Entry 7QRU (electron microscopy, 2.24 A resolution); this record covers chains D and A of the 8 polymer chains in the assembly.

Chain D:
Protein: Na+/H+ antiporter subunit D
From: Alkalihalophilus pseudofirmus
UniProtKB: A0A1Q9PMS5 (A0A1Q9PMS5_ALKPS); residue numbers follow UniProt; this construct covers 1-493
Chain sequence (493 residues; each row starts with the number of its first residue):
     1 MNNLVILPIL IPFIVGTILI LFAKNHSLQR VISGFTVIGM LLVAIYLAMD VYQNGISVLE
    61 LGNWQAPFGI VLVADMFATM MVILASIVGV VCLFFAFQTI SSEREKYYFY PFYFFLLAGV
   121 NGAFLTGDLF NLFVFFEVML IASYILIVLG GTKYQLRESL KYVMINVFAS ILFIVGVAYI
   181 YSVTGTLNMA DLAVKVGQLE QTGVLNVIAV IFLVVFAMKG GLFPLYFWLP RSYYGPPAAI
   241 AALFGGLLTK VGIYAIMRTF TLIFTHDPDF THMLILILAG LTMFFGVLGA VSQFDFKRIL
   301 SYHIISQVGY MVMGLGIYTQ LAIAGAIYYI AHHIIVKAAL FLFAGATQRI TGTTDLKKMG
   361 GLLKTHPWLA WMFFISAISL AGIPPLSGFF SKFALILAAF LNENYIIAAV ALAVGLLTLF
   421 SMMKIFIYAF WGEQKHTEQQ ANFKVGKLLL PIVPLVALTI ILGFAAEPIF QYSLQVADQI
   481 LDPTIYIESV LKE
Not modelled in the structure: 492-493
Sequence notes: conflict M49 (Val in A0A1Q9PMS5), I180 (Leu in A0A1Q9PMS5), V183 (Ile in A0A1Q9PMS5), M189 (Leu in A0A1Q9PMS5), Q198 (Glu in A0A1Q9PMS5), R349 (Lys in A0A1Q9PMS5)
Ligand contacts: 1,2-Distearoyl-sn-glycerophosphoethanolamine (3PE): P367, W368, W371, M372, F374, I375, I378, L386, V453, V456, A457, I460, I461
Reported in the primary citation:
  - conformationally variable residues (side-chain flip): K219

Chain A:
Protein: Na+/H+ antiporter subunit A
From: Alkalihalophilus pseudofirmus
UniProtKB: A0A1Q9PN15 (A0A1Q9PN15_ALKPS); residue numbers follow UniProt; this construct covers 1-805
Chain sequence (805 residues; numbered 1 to 805; the number before each row is that of its first residue):
     1 MTVLHWATIS PFLLAILIPF LYKYARRIHT GWFVLALPLV LFIYFIRYLS VTSTGGVVEH
    61 TIPWVPSLGI NFTVFVDGLS LLFALLITGI GTLVILYSIF YLSKKTESLN NFYVYLLMFM
   121 GAMLGVVLSD NLIVLYVFWE LTSLASSLLI SYWFHREKST YGAQKSMLIT VFGGFAMLGG
   181 FSLLYVMTGT FSIRGIIENV DLVTSSELFL PAMILVLLGA FTKSAQFPFH IWLPDAMEAP
   241 TPVSAYLHSA TMVKAGIYLV ARLTPVFAGS AEWFWLLTGF GVVTLLWGST SAVRQKDLKG
   301 ILAFSTVSQL GLIMTLLGLG SAAIYFGDSV DPAFYSFAIM AAIFHLINHA TFKGSLFMTA
   361 GIIDHETGTR DIRKLGGLMA IMPVTFTVSL IGLASMAGLP PFNGFLSKEM FFTALLRATE
   421 MNTFNMETFG IIIVVLAWIA SVFTFLYCLI MFFKTFTGKF KPENYDVKVH EAPIGMLISP
   481 VILGSLVIVF GFFPNILAYT IIEPAMQAIL PTLLADGEVF YVNIYMWHGF NAELFMTMGV
   541 VAAGIILFLM MKNWAKTAFY MKERDPLNWF YDNSLSGVIT GSQAVTRIQM TGLLRDYFAY
   601 MTTFMILLLG YTMFRYDAFT IDTTNVTGIA PYIWVITLVF IAATLSIPFI NKRITAVVVV
   661 GVIGFLLALL FVVFRAPDLA LTQLLVETVT VLLLMLAFYH LPELRKEEFK PRFNIVNLII
   721 SIGVGFLVTA IALSSLALGN EAGIEPISQF FVENSKELAG GYNMVNVILV DFRGLDTLLE
   781 VLVLGIAALG VIALIKLRMT GREDV
Sequence notes: conflict R47 (Gln in A0A1Q9PN15), V51 (Ile in A0A1Q9PN15), T423 (Val in A0A1Q9PN15), K461 (Gln in A0A1Q9PN15), I509 (Val in A0A1Q9PN15), L513 (Val in A0A1Q9PN15), V519 (Leu in A0A1Q9PN15), T603 (Ala in A0A1Q9PN15)
Ligand contacts: 1,2-Distearoyl-sn-glycerophosphoethanolamine (3PE): P19, Y22, K23, N110, N111, V114, Y115, M118, L141, L144, L148
Reported in the primary citation:
  - conformationally variable residues (loop rearrangement, side-chain flip): F119, Y246 to M252, K408, E409, E687
  - contacts within the chain: H248-T306 (hydrogen bond)
  - mutagenesis - H248A: abolished growth in response to salt-tolerant growth

How chain D and chain A interact:
Residue-residue contacts - 190 pairs, chain D then chain A:
  F13(D) with L778(A), hydrophobic; L782(A), hydrophobic
  I20(D) with L789(A), hydrophobic
  L61(D) with L775(A), hydrophobic
  W64(D) with L758(A), hydrophobic; D771(A), hydrogen bond; F772(A)
  Q65(D) with F750(A)
  P67(D) with I747(A), hydrophobic
  F68(D) with I747(A); F750(A), hydrophobic; F751(A)
  G69(D) with F772(A)
  I70(D) with F772(A); R773(A); D776(A)
  T99(D) with D804(A); V805(A)
  I100(D) with D804(A)
  S101(D) with M799(A); D804(A), hydrogen bond
  E103(D) with L797(A)
  R104(D) with M799(A), hydrogen bond; D804(A), salt bridge
  Y107(D) with A793(A); K796(A); L797(A), hydrophobic
  F112(D) with L789(A), hydrophobic; G790(A)
  F115(D) with L782(A), hydrophobic; I786(A), hydrophobic
  D128(D) with R773(A), salt bridge
  F130(D) with R773(A); D776(A)
  N131(D) with R773(A); L775(A); D776(A), hydrogen bond; L779(A)
  V134(D) with L779(A), hydrophobic
  F135(D) with L779(A), hydrophobic
  V138(D) with L779(A); L782(A), hydrophobic; V783(A), hydrophobic
  I141(D) with V783(A); I786(A), hydrophobic; A787(A), hydrophobic
  I145(D) with G790(A); A793(A), hydrophobic
  V148(D) with L794(A), hydrophobic
  L149(D) with A793(A), hydrophobic
  G150(D) with L797(A); R798(A); M799(A), hydrogen bond (backbone-backbone)
  K161(D) with G592(A), hydrogen bond (side chain-backbone)
  M164(D) with L594(A), hydrophobic; F598(A)
  I165(D) with L594(A), hydrophobic; F598(A), hydrophobic; M601(A), hydrophobic
  F168(D) with F598(A), hydrophobic; T602(A)
  L172(D) with M605(A), hydrophobic
  Y179(D) with V728(A), hydrogen bond (side chain-backbone); I731(A), hydrophobic; A732(A); S735(A)
  S182(D) with S735(A), hydrogen bond (side chain-backbone); L736(A); G739(A)
  V183(D) with L738(A), hydrophobic; G739(A); I744(A)
  T184(D) with I744(A)
  G185(D) with P746(A); I747(A), hydrogen bond (backbone-backbone)
  T186(D) with I747(A)
  D191(D) with I747(A)
  K195(D) with I744(A); I747(A)
  L199(D) with A742(A), hydrophobic; I744(A), hydrophobic
  T202(D) with L738(A)
  G203(D) with Y616(A)
  V204(D) with S734(A); S735(A); L738(A), hydrophobic
  L205(D) with L738(A), hydrophobic
  N206(D) with T612(A); Y616(A)
  V207(D) with L609(A); T612(A); M613(A), hydrophobic; I731(A), hydrophobic
  I208(D) with S735(A)
  V210(D) with L608(A), hydrophobic; L609(A), hydrophobic; T612(A)
  I211(D) with L609(A), hydrophobic
  V214(D) with M605(A), hydrophobic
  M218(D) with M601(A), hydrophobic; M605(A), hydrophobic
  F223(D) with Q589(A)
  P224(D) with M601(A); F604(A), hydrophobic
  L225(D) with M601(A), hydrophobic; F604(A), hydrophobic
  Y226(D) with Q589(A), hydrogen bond
  F227(D) with M590(A); Y597(A), hydrophobic; Y600(A), hydrophobic
  R231(D) with M590(A), hydrogen bond (side chain-backbone); G592(A); Y597(A)
  A238(D) with V805(A)
  D267(D) with Y616(A), hydrogen bond
  F270(D) with T612(A); R615(A); Y616(A)
  L278(D) with F604(A), hydrophobic
  F285(D) with V585(A), hydrophobic; Q589(A)
  L288(D) with S582(A); T586(A)
  G289(D) with T586(A)
  V291(D) with V578(A), hydrophobic; S582(A)
  S292(D) with S582(A); Q583(A), hydrogen bond (backbone-side chain); T586(A)
  Y302(D) with T586(A); M590(A)
  L321(D) with L68(A), hydrophobic
  G345(D) with V805(A)
  Q348(D) with V805(A)
  R349(D) with V805(A)
  L363(D) with F154(A), hydrophobic
  K364(D) with F154(A)
  W371(D) with N111(A); Y115(A)
  F374(D) with L144(A), hydrophobic
  I378(D) with L144(A), hydrophobic
  A381(D) with F175(A)
  P384(D) with Y136(A), hydrophobic; V137(A), hydrophobic; E140(A); L141(A)
  P385(D) with W64(A), hydrophobic
  F389(D) with I133(A), hydrophobic; Y136(A), hydrophobic
  F390(D) with W64(A), hydrophobic; V65(A), hydrophobic; I70(A), hydrophobic
  K392(D) with F175(A)
  F393(D) with I133(A), hydrophobic; L178(A), hydrophobic; S182(A); F191(A), hydrophobic
  I396(D) with L178(A), hydrophobic; S182(A)
  L397(D) with Y185(A), hydrophobic
  F400(D) with S182(A); L183(A), hydrophobic; V186(A), hydrophobic
  L401(D) with V186(A), hydrophobic
  Y405(D) with L208(A)
  L412(D) with F175(A)
  G415(D) with F175(A)
  L416(D) with F172(A), hydrophobic; F175(A)
  L419(D) with V171(A), hydrophobic
  F420(D) with Q164(A); L168(A), hydrophobic; L575(A), hydrophobic
  M423(D) with A163(A); Q164(A); M167(A), hydrophobic
  I427(D) with Q164(A)
  W431(D) with S151(A); F154(A); T160(A)
  G432(D) with F154(A), hydrogen bond (backbone-backbone); H155(A)
  E433(D) with H155(A)
  F464(D) with W64(A), hydrogen bond (backbone-side chain)
  E467(D) with W64(A); V65(A); P66(A); S67(A), hydrogen bond
  F470(D) with S67(A); L68(A), hydrophobic
Also at the interface, not in a pair above, chain D (125 interface residues in all): L72, Y108, E137, A142, G151, T152, L156, Y181, L187, Q198, P230, P237, L274, F294, I383, A394, L417, F430, G463, A466, Q471, L474
Also at the interface, not in a pair above, chain A (105 interface residues in all): L148, G179, I579, T591, Y611, A618, L727, E745, S748, E780, I792, T800, G801, E803

Summary:
125 residues of chain D face 105 of chain A across their interface; the contacts include 16 hydrogen bonds and
2 salt bridges. Polar pairs include R104(D)-D804(A), D128(D)-R773(A) and W64(D)-D771(A). The paper reports
that H248A of chain A abolishes growth in response to salt-tolerant growth; conformational variability at
K219(D) and F119(A) among others.
Here chain D is Na+/H+ antiporter subunit D and chain A is Na+/H+ antiporter subunit A, both from
Alkalihalophilus pseudofirmus. Entry 7QRU (Structure of Bacillus pseudofirmus Mrp antiporter complex, monomer)
was determined by electron microscopy.
